Entry 6OZO (X-ray diffraction, 2.23 A resolution); this record covers chains A and D of the 4 polymer chains in the assembly.

== Chain A ==
Protein: Endonuclease V
From: Mus musculus
Notes: EC 3.1.26.-
UniProtKB: Q8C9A2 (ENDOV_MOUSE); numbering as in UniProt (aligned over 1-253)
Sequence (253 residues; numbered 1 to 253; the number before each row is that of its first residue):
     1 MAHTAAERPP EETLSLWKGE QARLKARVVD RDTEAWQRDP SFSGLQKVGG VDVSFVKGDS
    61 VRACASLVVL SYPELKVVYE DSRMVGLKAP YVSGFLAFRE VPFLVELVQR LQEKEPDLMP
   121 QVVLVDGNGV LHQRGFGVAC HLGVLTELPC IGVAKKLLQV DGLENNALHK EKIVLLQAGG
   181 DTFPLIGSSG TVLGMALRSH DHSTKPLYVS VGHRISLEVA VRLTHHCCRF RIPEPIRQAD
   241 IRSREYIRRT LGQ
Unresolved in the structure: 1-6, 253
Bound ions: Mn2+ site 1 near Gln46 (its only coordinating residue here); Mn2+ site 2: Asp52, Asp240 (shared with 1 residue of chain C); Mn2+ site 3: Asp52, Asp126 (shared with 2 residues of chain C)
From the paper describing this entry:
  - mutagenesis - K155A: abolished catalytic activity
  - mutagenesis - K155M, R244A (10-fold): decreased catalytic activity
  - catalytic residues: Asp240 (proposed by the authors, not directly observed)

== Chain D ==
Molecule: 23-nt DNA/RNA hybrid strand
Sequence (23 nucleotides; each row starts with the number of its first residue):
     1 CGGUAACCCI AUAUGCAUGC AUU
Unresolved in the structure: 1-2
Bound ions: Mn2+ site 1: A11, U12 (shared with 2 residues of chain B); Mn2+ site 2: U12 (shared with 2 residues of chain B); Mn2+ site 3: U12, A13; Mn2+ site 4 near U18 (its only coordinating residue here)

== How chain A and chain D interact ==
Residue-residue contacts (17; chain A residue first):
  Lys156(A) with U23(D), hydrogen bond to the base
  His200(A) with U18(D), salt bridge to the phosphate
  His202(A) with U18(D), sugar contact
  Ser203(A) with U18(D), phosphate contact; G19(D), hydrogen bond to the phosphate
  Thr204(A) with G19(D), hydrogen bond to the phosphate
  Lys205(A) with G19(D), hydrogen bond to the phosphate; C20(D), phosphate contact
  Phe230(A) with A17(D), phosphate contact; U18(D), phosphate contact
  Arg231(A) with U18(D), hydrogen bond to the phosphate; G19(D), phosphate contact
  Arg237(A) with C16(D), hydrogen bond to the phosphate; A17(D), salt bridge to the phosphate
  Ile241(A) with C16(D), phosphate contact
  Arg244(A) with C16(D), salt bridge to the phosphate
  Arg248(A) with G15(D), salt bridge to the phosphate
Also at the interface, not in a pair above, chain D (8 interface residues in all): U14

== Summary ==
12 residues of chain A and 8 residues of chain D are in contact; the contacts include 6 hydrogen bonds and 4
salt bridges. Polar contacts include Lys156(A)-U23(D), Ser203(A)-G19(D) and Thr204(A)-G19(D). The Mn2+ site 2
is built by Asp52(A) and Asp240(A). The paper reports the catalytic residue Asp240(A); K155M and R244A of
chain A reduce catalytic activity.
Chain A is Endonuclease V (Mus musculus) and chain D is a 23-nt DNA/RNA hybrid strand; the structure, Crystal
structure of Mus musculus (Mm) Endonuclease V in complex with a 23mer RNA oligo containing ..., was determined
by X-ray diffraction, deposited together with 6OZF, 6OZG, 6OZH, 6OZI, 6OZJ, 6OZK and 7 further entries.
